2BOX - chain A; structure by X-ray diffraction, 2.50 A resolution.

[Chain A]
Name: Egf-like module containing mucin-like hormone receptor-like 2 precursor
Organism: Homo sapiens
Notes: fragment: egf domains 1, 2 and 5, residues 25-118, 212-260
UniProt: Q9UHX3 (EMR2_HUMAN); the construct lacks a stretch of the UniProt sequence, so the offset changes along the chain: 1-94 = UniProt 25-118; 95-143 = UniProt 212-260
Amino-acid sequence (143 residues; each row starts with the number of its first residue):
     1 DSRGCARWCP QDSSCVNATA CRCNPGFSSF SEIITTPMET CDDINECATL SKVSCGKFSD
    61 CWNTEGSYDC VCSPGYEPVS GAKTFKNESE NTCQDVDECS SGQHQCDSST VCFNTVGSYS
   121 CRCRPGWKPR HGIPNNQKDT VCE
Unresolved in the structure: 1-2, 50-53, 124-125
Swiss-Prot annotation at these positions:
  - glycosylation (N-linked (GlcNAc...) asparagine): Asn17, Asn87
Disulfides: Cys5-Cys15, Cys9-Cys21, Cys23-Cys41, Cys47-Cys61, Cys55-Cys70, Cys72-Cys93, Cys99-Cys112, Cys106-Cys121, Cys123-Cys142
Metal / ion sites: Sr2+ site 1: Asp43, Ile44, Glu46, Asn63, Thr64, Ser67 (together with chloride ion); Sr2+ site 2: Asp95, Val96, Glu98, Asn114, Thr115, Ser118

[In short]
Asp43, Ile44, Glu46, Asn63, Thr64 and Ser67 coordinate Sr2+ site 1. The Sr2+ site 2 is built by Asp95, Val96,
Glu98, Asn114, Thr115 and Ser118.
Chain A is Egf-like module containing mucin-like hormone receptor-like 2 precursor (Homo sapiens); the
structure, EGF Domains 1,2,5 of human EMR2, a 7-TM immune system molecule, in complex with strontium, was
determined by X-ray diffraction together with 2BOU and 2BO2 from the same study.
